PDB entry 6S5T | electron microscopy, 4.15 A resolution (low resolution: residue-level contacts below are approximate; hydrogen-bond / salt-bridge calls are withheld) | chains A and B

# Chain A
Molecule: SidJ
Source organism: Legionella pneumophila
UniProtKB: Q5ZTK6 (Q5ZTK6_LEGPH); residues 1-873 here = UniProt positions 1-873
Chain sequence (873 residues; numbered 1 to 873; the number before each row is that of its first residue):
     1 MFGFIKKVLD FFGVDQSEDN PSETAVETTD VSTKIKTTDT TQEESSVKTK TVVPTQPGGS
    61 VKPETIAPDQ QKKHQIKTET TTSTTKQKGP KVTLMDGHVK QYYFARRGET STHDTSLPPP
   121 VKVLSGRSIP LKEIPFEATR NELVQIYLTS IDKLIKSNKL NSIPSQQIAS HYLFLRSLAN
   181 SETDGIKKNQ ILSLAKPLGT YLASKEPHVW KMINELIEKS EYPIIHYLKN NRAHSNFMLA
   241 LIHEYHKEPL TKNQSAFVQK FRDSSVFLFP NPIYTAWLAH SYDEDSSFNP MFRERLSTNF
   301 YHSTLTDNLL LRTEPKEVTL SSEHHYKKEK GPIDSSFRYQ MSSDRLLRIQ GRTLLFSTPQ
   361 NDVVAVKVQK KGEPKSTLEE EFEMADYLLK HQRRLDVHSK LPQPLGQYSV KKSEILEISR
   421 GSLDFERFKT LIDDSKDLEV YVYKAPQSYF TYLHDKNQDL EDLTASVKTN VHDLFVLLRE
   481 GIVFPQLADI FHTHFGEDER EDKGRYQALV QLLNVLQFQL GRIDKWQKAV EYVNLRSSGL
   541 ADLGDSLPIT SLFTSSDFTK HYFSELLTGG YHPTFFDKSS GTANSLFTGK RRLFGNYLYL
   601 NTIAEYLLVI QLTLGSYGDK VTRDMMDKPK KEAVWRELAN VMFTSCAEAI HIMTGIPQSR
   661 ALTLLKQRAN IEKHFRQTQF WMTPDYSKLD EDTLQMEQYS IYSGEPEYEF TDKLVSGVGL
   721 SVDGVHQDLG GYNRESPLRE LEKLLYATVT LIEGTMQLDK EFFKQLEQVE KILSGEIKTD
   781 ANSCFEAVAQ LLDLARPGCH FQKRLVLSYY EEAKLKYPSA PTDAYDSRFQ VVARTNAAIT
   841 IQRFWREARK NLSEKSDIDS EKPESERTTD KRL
Disordered / not traced: 1-98, 851-873
Residues lining bound ligands: AMP-PNP (ANP; phosphoaminophosphonic acid-adenylate ester): His492, Arg500, Asp502, Arg505, Tyr506, Gln507, Val510, Gln517, Gln519, Leu520, Gly521
Curated features (UniProtKB/Swiss-Prot):
  - binding site (Mg(2+)): Asp542, Asp545
  - mutagenesis: Ile841 (I841A: Complete loss of interaction with host calmodulin; in association with A-842), Gln842 (Q842A: Complete loss of interaction with host calmodulin; in association with A-841)

# Chain B
Molecule: Calmodulin-2
Source organism: Homo sapiens
UniProtKB: P0DP24 (CALM2_HUMAN); numbering as in UniProt (aligned over 1-149)
Chain sequence (149 residues; row label = number of the first residue in the row):
     1 MADQLTEEQI AEFKEAFSLF DKDGDGTITT KELGTVMRSL GQNPTEAELQ DMINEVDADG
    61 NGTIDFPEFL TMMARKMKDT DSEEEIREAF RVFDKDGNGY ISAAELRHVM TNLGEKLTDE
   121 EVDEMIREAD IDGDGQVNYE EFVQMMTAK
Disordered / not traced: 1-2, 147-149
Curated features (UniProtKB/Swiss-Prot):
  - binding site (Ca(2+)): Asp21, Asp23, Asp25, Thr27, Glu32, Asp57, Asp59, Asn61, Thr63, Glu68, Asp94, Asp96, Asn98, Tyr100, Glu105, Asp130, Asp132, Asp134, Gln136, Glu141
  - modified residue: Ala2 (N-acetylalanine), Lys22 (N6-acetyllysine), Thr45 (Phosphothreonine), Ser82 (Phosphoserine), Lys95 (N6-acetyllysine), Tyr100 (Phosphotyrosine), Ser102 (Phosphoserine), Thr111 (Phosphothreonine), Lys116 (N6,N6,N6-trimethyllysine), Tyr139 (Phosphotyrosine)
  - cross-link: Lys22 (Glycyl lysine isopeptide (Lys-Gly) (interchain with G-Cter in SUMO2))
  - natural variant: Asp96 (D96V: In LQT15), Asn98 (N98I: In LQT15; N98S: In LQT15), Asp130 (D130G: In LQT15; D130V: In LQT15), Asp132 (D132E: In LQT15), Asp134 (D134H: In LQT15), Gln136 (Q136P: In LQT15)

# Chain A / chain B interface
Residue-residue contacts (50; chain A residue first):
  Gln101(A) with Pro67(B)
  Tyr102(A) with Thr27(B)
  Tyr103(A) with Asp25(B)
  Ala105(A) with Asp25(B)
  Arg106(A) with Asp23(B); Asp25(B)
  Arg107(A) with Asp23(B); Gly24(B)
  Gly655(A) with Glu15(B); Ser18(B)
  Pro657(A) with Ala11(B)
  Arg660(A) with Glu15(B)
  Asp759(A) with Leu19(B)
  Phe763(A) with Leu19(B); Phe20(B); Lys22(B)
  Arg796(A) with Glu15(B)
  Cys799(A) with Glu15(B)
  Phe801(A) with Glu12(B); Ala16(B); Leu19(B); Ser39(B)
  Gln802(A) with Leu19(B)
  Arg804(A) with Ser39(B); Leu40(B); Gly41(B)
  Leu805(A) with Ser39(B)
  Ser808(A) with Arg38(B)
  Tyr809(A) with Arg38(B)
  Arg834(A) with Phe93(B); Glu105(B); Val109(B)
  Thr835(A) with Leu113(B)
  Ala837(A) with Ala89(B); Val92(B)
  Ala838(A) with Met110(B)
  Ile839(A) with Gly114(B); Glu115(B)
  Ile841(A) with Ala89(B); Met110(B)
  Gln842(A) with Met110(B); Glu115(B); Leu117(B)
  Arg843(A) with Glu8(B); Gln9(B); Glu12(B)
  Phe844(A) with Met146(B)
  Trp845(A) with Glu121(B); Met125(B)
  Arg846(A) with Leu117(B)
Interface residues without a listed pair, chain A (37 interface residues in all): Arg479, His651, Thr654, Glu770, Glu812, Thr840, Glu847
Interface residues without a listed pair, chain B (36 interface residues in all): Lys14, Gly26, Thr35, Asp65
The authors on this interface:
  - hot spots on chain A (mutagenesis) - I841A/Q842A, I841D/Q842D: abolished binding to Calmodulin-2 (chain B)

# In short
Chain A and chain B form an interface of 37 and 36 residues respectively. Ligands of chain A: AMP-PNP. Curated
annotation (UniProt) lists Mg2+-binding residues Asp542(A) and Asp545(A) and 2 mutagenesis sites on chain A;
20 Ca2+-binding residues on chain B. The paper reports that I841A/Q842A and I841D/Q842D of chain A abolish
binding to Calmodulin-2 (chain B).
Chain A is SidJ (Legionella pneumophila) and chain B is Calmodulin-2 (Homo sapiens); the structure, Legionella
pneumophila SidJ-Human calmodulin complex, was determined by electron microscopy.
